5ADU - chains L and T of the 4 polymer chains in the assembly; structure by X-ray diffraction, 1.10 A resolution.

== Chain L ==
Molecule: Hydrogenase-1 large chain
Organism: Escherichia coli str. K-12 substr. MC4100
Notes: EC 1.12.99.6; fragment: catalytic domain, residues 46-372
UniProt: P0ACD8 (MBHL_ECOLI); numbering as in UniProt (aligned over 1-582)
Sequence (582 residues; numbered 1 to 582; the number before each row is that of its first residue):
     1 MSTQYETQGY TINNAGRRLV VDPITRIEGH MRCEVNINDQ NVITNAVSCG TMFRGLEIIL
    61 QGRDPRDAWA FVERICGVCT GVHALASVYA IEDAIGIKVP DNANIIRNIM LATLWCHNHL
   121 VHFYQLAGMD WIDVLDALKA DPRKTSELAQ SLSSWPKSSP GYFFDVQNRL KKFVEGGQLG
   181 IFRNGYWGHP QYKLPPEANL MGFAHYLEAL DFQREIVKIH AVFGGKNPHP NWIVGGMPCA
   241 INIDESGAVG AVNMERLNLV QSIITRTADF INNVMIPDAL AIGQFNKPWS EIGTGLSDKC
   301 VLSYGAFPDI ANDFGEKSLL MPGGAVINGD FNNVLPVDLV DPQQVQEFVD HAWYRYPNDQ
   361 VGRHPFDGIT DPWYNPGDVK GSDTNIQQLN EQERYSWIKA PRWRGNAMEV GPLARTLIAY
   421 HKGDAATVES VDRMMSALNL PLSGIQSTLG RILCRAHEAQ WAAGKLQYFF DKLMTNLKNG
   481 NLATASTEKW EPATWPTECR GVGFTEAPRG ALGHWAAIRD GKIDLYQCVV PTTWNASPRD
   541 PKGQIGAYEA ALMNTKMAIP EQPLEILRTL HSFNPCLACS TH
Unresolved in the structure: 1
Construct notes: engineered mutation Asn118 (Asp in P0ACD8), Asn574 (Asp in P0ACD8)
Modified residues: Cys79 (S-hydroxycysteine; CSO)
Ion coordination: Mg2+: Glu57, Cys528, His582; Ni2+: Cys76, Cys79, Cys576, Cys579; carbonmonoxide-(dicyano) iron Fe: Cys79, Cys579 (together with Ni2+)
Ligand contacts: carbonmonoxide-(dicyano) iron (FCO): Cys79, Val82, His83, Ala507, Pro508, Arg509, Leu512, Val530, Pro531, Thr532, Cys576, Cys579
Curated features (UniProtKB/Swiss-Prot):
  - binding site (Ni(2+)): Cys76, Cys79, Cys576, Cys579

== Chain T ==
Molecule: Hydrogenase-1 small chain
Organism: Escherichia coli str. K-12 substr. MC4100
Notes: EC 1.12.99.6
UniProt: P69739 (MBHS_ECOLI); residues 1-327 here correspond to UniProt positions 46-372 (UniProt number = residue number + 45)
Sequence (335 residues; row label = number of the first residue in the row):
     1 LENKPRIPVV WIHGLECTCC TESFIRSAHP LAKDVILSLI SLDYDDTLMA AAGTQAEEVF
    61 EDIITQYNGK YILAVEGNPP LGEQGMFCIS SGRPFIEKLK RAAAGASAII AWGTCASWGC
   121 VQAARPNPTQ ATPIDKVITD KPIIKVPGCP PIPDVMSAII TYMVTFDRLP DVDRMGRPLM
   181 FYGQRIHDKC YRRAHFDAGE FVQSWDDDAA RKGYCLYKMG CKGPTTYNAC SSTRWNDGVS
   241 FPIQSGHGCL GCAENGFWDR GSFYSRVVDI PQMGTHSTAD TVGLTALGVV AAAVGVHAVA
   301 SAVDQRRRHN QQPTETEHQP GNEDKQARSH HHHHH
Unresolved in the structure: 1-3, 268-335
Construct notes: expression tag (328-335)
Ion coordination: fe4-s3 cluster Fe: Cys17, Cys19, Cys20, Cys115, Cys120, Cys149; 4Fe-4S cluster Fe: His187, Cys190, Cys215, Cys221; 3Fe-4S cluster Fe: Cys230, Cys249, Cys252
Ligand contacts:
  - 3Fe-4S cluster (F3S): Ile186, Thr226, Asn228, Cys230, Trp235, Phe241, Pro242, Cys249, Leu250, Gly251, Cys252, Ala253
  - fe4-s3 cluster (SF3): Glu16, Cys17, Thr18, Cys19, Cys20, Thr21, Glu76, Gly113, Thr114, Cys115, Cys120, Gly148, Cys149, Pro150
  - 4Fe-4S cluster (SF4): Ile186, His187, Cys190, Arg192, Arg193, Phe196, Cys215, Leu216, Tyr217, Cys221, Gly223, Pro224, Ile243
Curated features (UniProtKB/Swiss-Prot):
  - binding site ([4Fe-4S] cluster): Cys17, Cys20, Cys115, Cys149, His187, Cys190, Cys215, Cys221
  - binding site ([3Fe-4S] cluster): Cys230, Cys249, Cys252

== Interface between chain L and chain T ==
Contacting residue pairs (33; chain L residue first):
  Ile243(L) - Tyr162(T)  hydrophobic
  Ile243(L) - Met180(T)
  Asp244(L) - Tyr162(T)  hydrogen bond
  Asp244(L) - Pro170(T)
  Asp244(L) - Asp171(T)  hydrogen bond (side chain-backbone)
  Asp244(L) - Met180(T)
  Glu245(L) - Leu179(T)
  Glu245(L) - Met180(T)
  Ser246(L) - Leu179(T)
  Ser246(L) - Gly183(T)  hydrogen bond (side chain-backbone)
  Gly247(L) - Gln184(T)
  Ala248(L) - Met180(T)
  Val249(L) - Met180(T)
  Val249(L) - Gln184(T)
  Val249(L) - Ala229(T)  hydrophobic
  Val249(L) - Ser232(T)
  Met254(L) - Ala158(T)
  Met254(L) - Thr161(T)
  Met254(L) - Tyr162(T)
  Met254(L) - Thr165(T)
  Met254(L) - Phe166(T)  hydrophobic
  Glu255(L) - His29(T)  salt bridge
  Glu255(L) - Asp154(T)
  Glu255(L) - Ala158(T)
  Asn258(L) - His29(T)
  Asn258(L) - Pro30(T)
  Asn258(L) - Ala158(T)
  Asn258(L) - Thr161(T)  hydrogen bond
  Leu259(L) - His29(T)
  Ser262(L) - His29(T)
  Leu477(L) - Phe166(T)
  Lys478(L) - Thr165(T)
  Lys478(L) - Phe166(T)
Interface residues without a listed pair, chain L (17 interface residues in all): Gly250, Asn253, Met474
Interface residues without a listed pair, chain T (22 interface residues in all): Ala28, Ser157, Arg168, Phe181, Lys189, Thr233

== In short ==
17 residues of chain L and 22 residues of chain T are in contact; the contacts include 4 hydrogen bonds and 1
salt bridge. Polar pairs include Glu255(L)-His29(T), Asp244(L)-Tyr162(T) and Asp244(L)-Asp171(T). Bound to
chain L: carbonmonoxide-(dicyano) iron.
Chain L is Hydrogenase-1 large chain and chain T is Hydrogenase-1 small chain, both from Escherichia coli str.
K-12 substr. MC4100; the structure, The Mechanism of Hydrogen Activation by NiFe-hydrogenases, was determined
by X-ray diffraction, deposited together with 5A4F, 5A4I, 5A4M and 4UE3.
